5JZN - chain A; structure by X-ray diffraction, 2.85 A resolution.

# Chain A
Name: Serine/threonine-protein kinase DCLK1
Organism: Homo sapiens
Notes: EC 2.7.11.1
UniProt: O15075 (DCLK1_HUMAN); residues 372-649 here = UniProt positions 372-649
Chain sequence (280 residues; row label = number of the first residue in the row):
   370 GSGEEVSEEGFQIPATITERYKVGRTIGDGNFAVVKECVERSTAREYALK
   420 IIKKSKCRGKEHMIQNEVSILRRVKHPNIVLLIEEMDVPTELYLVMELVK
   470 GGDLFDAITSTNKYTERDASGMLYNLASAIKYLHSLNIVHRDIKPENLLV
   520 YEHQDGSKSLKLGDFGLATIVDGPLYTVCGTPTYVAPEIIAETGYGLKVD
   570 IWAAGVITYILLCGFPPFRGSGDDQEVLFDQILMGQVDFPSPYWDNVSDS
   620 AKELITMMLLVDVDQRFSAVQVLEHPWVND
Disordered / not traced: 370-378, 591-592, 649
Sequence notes: expression tag (370-371)
Small-molecule neighbours: GUI (5-chloro-N-[2-methoxy-4-[4-(4-methylpiperazin-1-yl)piperidin-1-yl]phenyl]-n'-(2-propan-2-ylsulfonylphenyl)pyrimidine-2,4-diamine): Arg394, Ile396, Gly397, Val404, Glu406, Ala417, Lys419, Val449, Met465, Glu466, Leu467, Val468, Lys469, Gly471, Asp472, Asp475, Glu515, Asn516, Leu518, Asp533
What the authors report for this chain:
  - binding site for sulfate ion: Arg510
  - binding site for GUI: Ile396, Gly397, Val404, Lys419, Val468, Asp475, Asp533
  - catalytic residues: Asp511
  - mutagenesis - D511N: abolished catalytic activity
  - mutagenesis - T546E: unchanged catalytic activity
  - post-translational modification sites: Thr546 (proposed by the authors, not directly observed)
  - disease-associated variants - L518M, D533G, G542D, V547I: decreased catalytic activity (proposed by the authors, not directly observed)
  - mutagenesis - T546E: increased expression
  - mutagenesis - T546E: increased stability
  - disease-associated variants - H522Q, S526N: decreased stability (proposed by the authors, not directly observed)
  - disease-associated variants - K527N: unchanged catalytic activity
  - disease-associated variants - K527N: decreased stability
  - disease-associated variants - K527N: abolished expression

# Overview
Ligands of chain A: compound GUI. From the paper: the catalytic residue Asp511; L518M, D533G and G542D, among
others, reduce catalytic activity; 9 substitutions were tested in all.
Chain A is Serine/threonine-protein kinase DCLK1 (Homo sapiens); the structure, Crystal structure of DCLK1-KD
in complex with NVP-TAE684, was determined by X-ray diffraction (same publication as 5JZJ).
